Entry 9CP3 (electron microscopy, 2.94 A resolution); this record covers chains E and S of the 8 polymer chains in the assembly.

Chain E:
Name: CRISPR-associated aCascade subunit Cas7/Csa2 2
Source organism: Saccharolobus solfataricus P2
UniProt: Q97Y91 (CSA2B_SACS2); numbering as in UniProt (aligned over 1-321)
Sequence (321 residues; numbered 1 to 321; the number before each row is that of its first residue):
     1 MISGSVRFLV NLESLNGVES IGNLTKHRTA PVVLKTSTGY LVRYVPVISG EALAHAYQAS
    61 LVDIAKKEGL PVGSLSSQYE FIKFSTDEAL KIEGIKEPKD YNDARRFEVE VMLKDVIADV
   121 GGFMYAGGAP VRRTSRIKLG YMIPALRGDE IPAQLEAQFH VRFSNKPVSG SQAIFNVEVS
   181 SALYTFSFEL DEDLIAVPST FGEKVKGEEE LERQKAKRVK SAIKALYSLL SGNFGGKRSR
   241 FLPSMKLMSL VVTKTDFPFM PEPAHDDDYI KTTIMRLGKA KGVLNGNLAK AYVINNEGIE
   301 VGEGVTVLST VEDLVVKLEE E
Not modelled in the structure: 10-26, 146-182, 233-250, 256-321
UniProt features mapped onto this chain:
  - mutagenesis: His160 (H160A: Significantly reduced affinity for crRNA)

Chain S:
Molecule: 63-nt RNA strand
Source organism: Saccharolobus solfataricus
Sequence (63 nucleotides; row label = number of the first residue in the row):
     1 AUUGAAAGUU CUGUUUCGAA GAAAACCCGC CUCAGAUUCA UUAUGGGGAU AAUCUCUUAU
    61 AGA
Not modelled in the structure: 33-63

Interface between chain E and chain S:
Residue-residue contacts - 13 pairs, chain E then chain S:
  Glu51(E) - C31(S)  phosphate contact
  Ala54(E) - C31(S)  phosphate contact
  His55(E) - U32(S)  salt bridge to the phosphate
  Lys83(E) - C30(S)  hydrogen bond to the sugar
  Gly121(E) - C30(S)  sugar contact
  Phe123(E) - G29(S)  sugar contact
  Met124(E) - G29(S)  base contact
  Met124(E) - C30(S)  hydrogen bond to the base
  Arg132(E) - G29(S)  base contact
  Arg133(E) - G29(S)  sugar contact
  Thr134(E) - G29(S)  sugar contact
  Thr134(E) - C30(S)  hydrogen bond to the phosphate
  Ser135(E) - C30(S)  hydrogen bond to the phosphate
Other interface residues (no listed pair), chain E (15 interface residues in all): Ala52, Phe81, Ser85, Gly122
Other interface residues (no listed pair), chain S (5 interface residues in all): C28

In short:
The interface between chain E and chain S involves 15 residues on one side and 5 on the other; the contacts
include 4 hydrogen bonds and 1 salt bridge. Among the polar pairs are Met124(E)-C30(S), Lys83(E)-C30(S) and
Thr134(E)-C30(S).
Here chain E is CRISPR-associated aCascade subunit Cas7/Csa2 2 (Saccharolobus solfataricus P2) and chain S is
a 63-nt RNA strand (Saccharolobus solfataricus). Entry 9CP3 (Post-targeting aCascade Type IA CRISPR-Cas
Surveillance Complexes) was determined by electron microscopy.
